PDB entry 4YHN | X-ray diffraction, 2.31 A resolution | chains A and B

== Chain A ==
Protein: aDabi-Fab3 heavy chain
Organism: Homo sapiens
Amino-acid sequence (222 residues; each row starts with the number of its first residue):
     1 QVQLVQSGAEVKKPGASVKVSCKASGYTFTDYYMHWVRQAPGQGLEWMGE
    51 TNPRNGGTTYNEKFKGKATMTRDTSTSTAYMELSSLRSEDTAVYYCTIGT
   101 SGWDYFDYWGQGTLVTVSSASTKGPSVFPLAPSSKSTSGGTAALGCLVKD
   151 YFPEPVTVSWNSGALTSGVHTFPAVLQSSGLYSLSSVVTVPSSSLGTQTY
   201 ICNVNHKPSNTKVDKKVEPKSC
Disordered / not traced: 221-222
Disulfides: Cys-22/Cys-96, Cys-146/Cys-202

== Chain B ==
Protein: aDabi-Fab3 light chain
Organism: Homo sapiens
Amino-acid sequence (219 residues; row label = number of the first residue in the row):
     1 DIVMTQTPLSLSVTPGQPASISCRSSQSIVHSDGNIYLEWYLQKPGQSPK
    51 LLIYKVSYRFSGVPDRFSGSGSGTDFTLKISRVEAEDVGVYYCFQASHVP
   101 YTFGQGTKLEIKRTVAAPSVFIFPPSDEQLKSGTASVVCLLNNFYPREAK
   151 VQWKVDNALQSGNSQESVTEQDSKDSTYSLSSTLTLSKADYEKHKVYACE
   201 VTHQGLSSPVTKSFNRGEC
Disordered / not traced: 219
Disulfides: Cys-23/Cys-93, Cys-139/Cys-199

== How chain A and chain B interact ==
Pairs across the interface - 71 pairs, chain A then chain B:
  Gln-39(A) / Gln-43(B)  hydrogen bond
  Gln-39(A) / Tyr-92(B)
  Leu-45(A) / Pro-49(B)  hydrophobic
  Leu-45(A) / Tyr-92(B)  hydrophobic
  Leu-45(A) / Phe-103(B)
  Trp-47(A) / Pro-100(B)  hydrophobic
  Trp-47(A) / Tyr-101(B)
  Asn-61(A) / Pro-100(B)
  Tyr-95(A) / Gln-43(B)  hydrogen bond
  Tyr-95(A) / Gln-47(B)  hydrogen bond (side chain-backbone)
  Tyr-95(A) / Ser-48(B)
  Trp-103(A) / Tyr-37(B)  hydrogen bond
  Asp-104(A) / Phe-94(B)
  Asp-104(A) / Ala-96(B)
  Asp-104(A) / Tyr-101(B)  hydrogen bond
  Tyr-105(A) / Glu-39(B)
  Tyr-105(A) / Tyr-41(B)
  Tyr-105(A) / Leu-51(B)  hydrophobic
  Tyr-105(A) / Tyr-54(B)
  Phe-106(A) / Tyr-41(B)  hydrogen bond (backbone-side chain)
  Phe-106(A) / Leu-51(B)
  Phe-106(A) / Phe-94(B)  hydrophobic
  Asp-107(A) / Phe-60(B)
  Trp-109(A) / Tyr-41(B)  hydrophobic
  Trp-109(A) / Ser-48(B)
  Trp-109(A) / Pro-49(B)  hydrogen bond (side chain-backbone)
  Gly-110(A) / Ser-48(B)
  Phe-128(A) / Ser-126(B)
  Phe-128(A) / Glu-128(B)
  Phe-128(A) / Gln-129(B)
  Pro-129(A) / Ser-126(B)
  Pro-129(A) / Glu-128(B)
  Leu-130(A) / Phe-123(B)
  Leu-130(A) / Val-138(B)  hydrophobic
  Ala-131(A) / Phe-123(B)
  Lys-135(A) / Phe-121(B)
  Lys-135(A) / Ile-122(B)  hydrogen bond (backbone-backbone)
  Lys-135(A) / Pro-124(B)
  Lys-135(A) / Lys-212(B)
  Lys-135(A) / Phe-214(B)
  Ser-136(A) / Phe-121(B)
  Ser-136(A) / Phe-123(B)
  Thr-137(A) / Phe-121(B)
  Ser-138(A) / Ser-119(B)
  Ser-138(A) / Phe-121(B)
  Ala-143(A) / Phe-121(B)  hydrophobic
  Ala-143(A) / Phe-123(B)
  Leu-147(A) / Ser-136(B)
  Lys-149(A) / Gln-129(B)
  Lys-149(A) / Thr-134(B)
  Lys-149(A) / Ser-136(B)
  His-170(A) / Asn-142(B)
  His-170(A) / Asn-143(B)
  His-170(A) / Ser-179(B)  hydrogen bond
  Phe-172(A) / Leu-140(B)  hydrophobic
  Phe-172(A) / Ser-167(B)
  Phe-172(A) / Thr-169(B)
  Phe-172(A) / Ser-179(B)
  Phe-172(A) / Leu-180(B)
  Phe-172(A) / Ser-181(B)
  Pro-173(A) / Ser-167(B)  hydrogen bond (backbone-side chain)
  Pro-173(A) / Val-168(B)
  Val-175(A) / Gln-165(B)
  Val-175(A) / Glu-166(B)
  Val-175(A) / Ser-167(B)
  Gln-177(A) / Gln-165(B)
  Ser-185(A) / Ser-181(B)  hydrogen bond
  Val-187(A) / Leu-140(B)  hydrophobic
  Thr-189(A) / Asn-142(B)
  Lys-215(A) / Glu-128(B)  salt bridge
  Lys-220(A) / Pro-124(B)
Also at the interface, not in a pair above, chain A (39 interface residues in all): His-35, Val-37, Glu-46, Glu-50, Thr-59, Leu-144
Also at the interface, not in a pair above, chain B (48 interface residues in all): Asp-1, Asp-33, Val-99, Gly-104, Ser-132, Asp-172, Thr-185, Ser-213

== Summary ==
The interface between chain A and chain B involves 39 residues on one side and 48 on the other; the contacts
include 11 hydrogen bonds and 1 salt bridge. Polar contacts include Lys-215(A)/Glu-128(B), Gln-39(A)/Gln-43(B)
and Tyr-95(A)/Gln-43(B).
Here chain A is aDabi-Fab3 heavy chain and chain B is aDabi-Fab3 light chain, both from Homo sapiens. Entry
4YHN (Dabigatran Reversal Agent) was determined by X-ray diffraction (same publication as 4YGV, 4YHI, 4YHK,
4YHL, 4YHM and 4YHO).
